Entry 8C5C (electron microscopy, 5.30 A resolution (low resolution: residue-level contacts below are approximate; hydrogen-bond / salt-bridge calls are withheld)); this record covers chains f and R of the 52 polymer chains in the assembly.

Chain f:
Protein: Tubulin beta chain
Organism: Bos taurus
UniProt: A0A452DIL8 (A0A452DIL8_BOVIN); numbering as in UniProt (aligned over 1-446)
Sequence (446 residues; numbered 1 to 446; the number before each row is that of its first residue):
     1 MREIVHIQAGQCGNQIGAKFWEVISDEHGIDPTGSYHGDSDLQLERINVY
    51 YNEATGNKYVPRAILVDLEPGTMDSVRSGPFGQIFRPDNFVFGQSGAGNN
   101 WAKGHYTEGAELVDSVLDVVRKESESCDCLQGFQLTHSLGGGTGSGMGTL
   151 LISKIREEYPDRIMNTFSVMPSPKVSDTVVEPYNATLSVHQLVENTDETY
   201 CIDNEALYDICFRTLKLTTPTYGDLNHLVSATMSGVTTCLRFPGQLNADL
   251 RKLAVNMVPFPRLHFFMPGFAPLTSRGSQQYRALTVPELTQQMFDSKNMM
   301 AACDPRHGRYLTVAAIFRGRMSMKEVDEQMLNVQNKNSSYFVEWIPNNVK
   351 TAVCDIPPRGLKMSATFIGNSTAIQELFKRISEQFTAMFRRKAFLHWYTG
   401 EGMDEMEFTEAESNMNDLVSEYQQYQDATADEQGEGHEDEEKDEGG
Unresolved in the structure: 430-446
Ligand contacts:
  - GDP (guanosine-5'-diphosphate): G10, Q11, C12, Q15, I16, D67, A97, N99, S138, L139, G140, G141, G142, T143, G144, V169, D177, T178, E181, N204, Y222, N226
  - GTP (guanosine-5'-triphosphate): Q245, L246, K252
  - taxol (TA1): E22, V23, E27, L215, D224, H227, L228, S230, A231, S234, F270, P272, L273, T274, R276, R318, P358, R359, G360, L361

Chain R:
Protein: Tubulin alpha-1B chain
Organism: Bos taurus
UniProt: P81947 (TBA1B_BOVIN); residues 1-451 here = UniProt positions 1-451
Sequence (451 residues; each row starts with the number of its first residue):
     1 MRECISIHVGQAGVQIGNACWELYCLEHGIQPDGQMPSDKTIGGGDDSFN
    51 TFFSETGAGKHVPRAVFVDLEPTVIDEVRTGTYRQLFHPEQLITGKEDAA
   101 NNYARGHYTIGKEIIDLVLDRIRKLADQCTGLQGFLVFHSFGGGTGSGFT
   151 SLLMERLSVDYGKKSKLEFSIYPAPQVSTAVVEPYNSILTTHTTLEHSDC
   201 AFMVDNEAIYDICRRNLDIERPTYTNLNRLISQIVSSITASLRFDGALNV
   251 DLTEFQTNLVPYPRIHFPLATYAPVISAEKAYHEQLSVAEITNACFEPAN
   301 QMVKCDPRHGKYMACCLLYRGDVVPKDVNAAIATIKTKRSIQFVDWCPTG
   351 FKVGINYQPPTVVPGGDLAKVQRAVCMLSNTTAIAEAWARLDHKFDLMYA
   401 KRAFVHWYVGEGMEEGEFSEAREDMAALEKDYEEVGVDSVEGEGEEEGEE
   451 Y
Unresolved in the structure: 442-451
Metal / ion sites: Mg2+: Q11, E71 (together with GTP)
Ligand contacts: GTP (guanosine-5'-triphosphate): G10, Q11, A12, Q15, I16, D69, E71, D98, A99, A100, N101, S140, F141, G142, G143, G144, T145, G146, I171, T179, E183, N206, Y224, N228, I231

Interface between chain f and chain R:
Contacting residue pairs - 11 pairs, chain f then chain R:
  K216(f) - E90(R)
  S278(f) - P89(R)
  Q280(f) - T56(R)
  Q280(f) - K60(R)
  Y281(f) - T56(R)
  Y281(f) - K60(R)
  Y281(f) - Q85(R)
  Y281(f) - F87(R)
  Y281(f) - H88(R)
  Y281(f) - P89(R)
  A283(f) - G57(R)
Also at the interface, not in a pair above, chain f (7 interface residues in all): R282, K297
Also at the interface, not in a pair above, chain R (11 interface residues in all): R84, L86, K124

In short:
7 residues of chain f face 11 of chain R across their interface. Ligands of chain f: taxol, GDP and GTP.
Ligands of chain R: GTP. Q11(R) and E71(R) coordinate Mg2+.
Chain f is Tubulin beta chain and chain R is Tubulin alpha-1B chain, both from Bos taurus; the structure,
microtubule decorated with tubulin oligomers in presence of APC C-terminal domain. (here only map
corresponding to ..., was determined by electron microscopy.
